PDB entry 7V9K | electron microscopy, 8.10 A resolution (very low resolution: no residue pairs are listed; an interface is given only as per-side residue counts) | chains X and I of the 34 polymer chains in the assembly

== Chain X ==
Name: Histone H4
Source organism: Homo sapiens
Reference sequence: P62805 (H4_HUMAN); residues 0-102 here correspond to UniProt positions 1-103 (UniProt number = residue number + 1)
Sequence (103 residues; each row starts with the number of its first residue; numbering starts at 0):
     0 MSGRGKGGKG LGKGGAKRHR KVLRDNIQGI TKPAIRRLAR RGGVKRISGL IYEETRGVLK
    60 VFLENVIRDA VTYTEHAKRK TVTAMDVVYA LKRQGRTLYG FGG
Not modelled in the structure: 0-19
UniProt features mapped onto this chain:
  - DNA-binding region: Lys-16 to Lys-20
  - modified residue: Ser-1 (N-acetylserine), Arg-3 (Asymmetric dimethylarginine), Lys-5 (N6-(2-hydroxyisobutyryl)lysine), Lys-8 (N6-(2-hydroxyisobutyryl)lysine), Lys-12 (N6-(2-hydroxyisobutyryl)lysine), Lys-16 (N6-(2-hydroxyisobutyryl)lysine), Lys-20 (N6,N6,N6-trimethyllysine), Lys-31 (N6-(2-hydroxyisobutyryl)lysine), Lys-44 (N6-(2-hydroxyisobutyryl)lysine), Ser-47 (Phosphoserine), Tyr-51 (Phosphotyrosine), Lys-59 (N6-(2-hydroxyisobutyryl)lysine), Lys-77 (N6-(2-hydroxyisobutyryl)lysine), Lys-79 (N6-(2-hydroxyisobutyryl)lysine), Thr-80 (Phosphothreonine), Tyr-88 (Phosphotyrosine), Lys-91 (N6-(2-hydroxyisobutyryl)lysine)
  - cross-link (Glycyl lysine isopeptide (Lys-Gly)): Lys-12 (interchain with G-Cter in SUMO2), Lys-20 (interchain with G-Cter in SUMO2), Lys-31 (interchain with G-Cter in SUMO2), Lys-59 (interchain with G-Cter in SUMO2), Lys-79 (interchain with G-Cter in SUMO2), Lys-91 (interchain with G-Cter in SUMO2)

== Chain I ==
Molecule: 539-nt DNA strand
Source organism: Homo sapiens
Sequence (539 nucleotides; numbered 1 to 539; the number before each row is that of its first residue):
     1 GGGTTAGGGT TAGGGTTAGG GTTAGGGTTA GGGTTAGGGT TAGGGTTAGG GTTAGGGTTA
    61 GGGTTAGGGT TAGGGTTAGG GTTAGGGTTA GGGTTAGGGT TAGGGTTAGG GTTAGGGTTA
   121 GGGTTAGGGT TAGGGTTAGG GTTAGGGTTA GGGTTAGGGT TAGGGTTAGG GTTAGGGTTA
   181 GGGTTAGGGT TAGGGTTAGG GTTAGGGTTA GGGTTAGGGT TAGGGTTAGG GTTAGGGTTA
   241 GGGTTAGGGT TAGGGTTAGG GTTAGGGTTA GGGTTAGGGT TAGGGTTAGG GTTAGGGTTA
   301 GGGTTAGGGT TAGGGTTAGG GTTAGGGTTA GGGTTAGGGT TAGGGTTAGG GTTAGGGTTA
   361 GGGTTAGGGT TAGGGTTAGG GTTAGGGTTA GGGTTAGGGT TAGGGTTAGG GTTAGGGTTA
   421 GGGTTAGGGT TAGGGTTAGG GTTAGGGTTA GGGTTAGGGT TAGGGTTAGG GTTAGGGTTA
   481 GGGTTAGGGT TAGGGTTAGG GTTAGGGTTA GGGTTAGGGT TAGGGTTAGG GTTAGGGTT

== Chain X / chain I interface ==
At this resolution (8 A) residue pairs are not listed: 10 residues of chain X and 6 of chain I lie at the interface.

== Summary ==
The interface between chain X and chain I involves 10 residues on one side and 6 on the other. From UniProt: a
DNA-binding region on chain X.
Here chain X is Histone H4 and chain I is a 539-nt DNA strand, both from Homo sapiens. Entry 7V9K (Telomeric
tetranucleosome) was determined by electron microscopy, deposited together with 7V90, 7V96, 7V9C, 7V9J, 7V9S
and 7VA4.
